Entry 9GMB (electron microscopy, 4.20 A resolution (low resolution: residue-level contacts below are approximate; hydrogen-bond / salt-bridge calls are withheld)); this record covers chains C and D of the 6 polymer chains in the assembly.

# Chain C (and D)
Name: Chromosome partition protein MukF
From: Escherichia coli
Notes: chain D of this document is another copy of the same molecule, construct and numbering; everything in this record applies to it too
UniProt: P60293 (MUKF_ECOLI); residues 1-440 here = UniProt positions 1-440
Chain sequence (440 residues; each row starts with the number of its first residue):
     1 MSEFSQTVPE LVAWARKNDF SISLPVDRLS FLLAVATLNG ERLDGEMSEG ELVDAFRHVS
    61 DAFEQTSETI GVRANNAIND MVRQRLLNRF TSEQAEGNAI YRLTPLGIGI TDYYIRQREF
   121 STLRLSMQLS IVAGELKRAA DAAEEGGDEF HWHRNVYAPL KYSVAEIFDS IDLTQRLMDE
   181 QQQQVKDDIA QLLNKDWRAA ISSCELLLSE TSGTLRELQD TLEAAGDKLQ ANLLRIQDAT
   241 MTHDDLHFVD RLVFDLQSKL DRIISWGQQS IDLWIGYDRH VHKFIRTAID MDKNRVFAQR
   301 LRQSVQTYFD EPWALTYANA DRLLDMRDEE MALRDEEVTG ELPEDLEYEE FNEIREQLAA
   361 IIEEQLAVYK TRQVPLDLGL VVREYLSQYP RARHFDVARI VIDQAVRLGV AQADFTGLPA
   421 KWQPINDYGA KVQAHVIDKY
Not modelled in the structure: 1-4, 328-440 (chain D: 1-5, 293-440)
Swiss-Prot annotation at these positions:
  - region: Leu-208 to Ile-236 (Leucine-zipper)
  - mutagenesis: Leu-233 (L233P: Abolishes function)

# How chain C and chain D interact
Contacting residue pairs - 87 pairs, chain C then chain D:
  Ser-5(C) / Arg-57(D)
  Gln-6(C) / His-58(D)
  Thr-7(C) / His-58(D)
  Val-8(C) / His-58(D)
  Leu-11(C) / Leu-33(D)
  Leu-11(C) / Ala-34(D)
  Leu-11(C) / Thr-37(D)
  Val-12(C) / Ser-30(D)
  Val-12(C) / Val-59(D)
  Val-12(C) / Ala-62(D)
  Val-12(C) / Phe-63(D)
  Ala-15(C) / Ser-30(D)
  Arg-16(C) / Ala-62(D)
  Arg-16(C) / Glu-64(D)
  Phe-20(C) / Val-26(D)
  Phe-20(C) / Leu-29(D)
  Ser-21(C) / Leu-24(D)
  Ile-22(C) / Ile-22(D)
  Ile-22(C) / Leu-24(D)
  Ile-22(C) / Pro-25(D)
  Ile-22(C) / Tyr-114(D)
  Leu-24(C) / Ser-21(D)
  Leu-24(C) / Ile-22(D)
  Pro-25(C) / Ile-22(D)
  Val-26(C) / Phe-20(D)
  Leu-29(C) / Phe-20(D)
  Leu-29(C) / Ser-21(D)
  Ser-30(C) / Val-12(D)
  Thr-37(C) / Leu-11(D)
  Asn-39(C) / Arg-262(D)
  Gly-40(C) / Arg-262(D)
  Arg-42(C) / Arg-262(D)
  Leu-43(C) / Ser-258(D)
  Leu-43(C) / Arg-262(D)
  Gly-45(C) / Arg-262(D)
  Ala-62(C) / Val-12(D)
  Phe-63(C) / Val-12(D)
  Arg-85(C) / Tyr-113(D)
  Arg-85(C) / Tyr-114(D)
  Arg-85(C) / Glu-180(D)
  Asn-88(C) / Asp-179(D)
  Asn-88(C) / Gln-183(D)
  Phe-90(C) / Asp-179(D)
  Thr-91(C) / Leu-273(D)
  Arg-102(C) / Arg-176(D)
  Arg-102(C) / Trp-266(D)
  Arg-102(C) / Ser-270(D)
  Leu-103(C) / Arg-176(D)
  Thr-104(C) / Glu-180(D)
  Pro-105(C) / Leu-177(D)
  Leu-106(C) / Tyr-113(D)
  Leu-106(C) / Tyr-114(D)
  Ile-108(C) / Leu-173(D)
  Ile-110(C) / Ile-110(D)
  Tyr-113(C) / Arg-85(D)
  Tyr-113(C) / Leu-106(D)
  Tyr-114(C) / Phe-20(D)
  Tyr-114(C) / Leu-106(D)
  Arg-116(C) / Asp-169(D)
  Leu-123(C) / Ala-158(D)
  Met-127(C) / Ala-158(D)
  Met-127(C) / Pro-159(D)
  Ala-158(C) / Leu-123(D)
  Pro-159(C) / Met-127(D)
  Ser-163(C) / Met-127(D)
  Asp-169(C) / Arg-116(D)
  Asp-169(C) / Arg-118(D)
  Arg-176(C) / Arg-102(D)
  Arg-176(C) / Leu-103(D)
  Arg-176(C) / Pro-105(D)
  Arg-176(C) / Ile-108(D)
  Leu-177(C) / Pro-105(D)
  Asp-179(C) / Asn-88(D)
  Glu-180(C) / Arg-85(D)
  Glu-180(C) / Thr-104(D)
  Gln-182(C) / Phe-90(D)
  Gln-183(C) / Arg-85(D)
  Arg-262(C) / Asn-39(D)
  Arg-262(C) / Gly-40(D)
  Arg-262(C) / Arg-42(D)
  Arg-262(C) / Leu-43(D)
  Arg-262(C) / Gly-45(D)
  Trp-266(C) / Arg-102(D)
  Gln-269(C) / Glu-46(D)
  Ser-270(C) / Arg-102(D)
  Leu-273(C) / Thr-91(D)
  Leu-273(C) / Ser-92(D)
Interface residues without a listed pair, chain C (76 interface residues in all): Pro-9, Trp-14, Asp-19, Ser-23, Leu-33, Leu-38, Asp-44, His-58, Arg-89, Ser-92, Glu-93, Ser-121, Arg-124, Ile-131, Glu-135, Arg-154, Tyr-162, Asp-172, Leu-173, Lys-186, Ser-258
Interface residues without a listed pair, chain D (77 interface residues in all): Val-8, Ala-15, Arg-16, Ser-23, Glu-41, Asp-44, Arg-89, Ser-121, Arg-124, Ile-131, Glu-135, Arg-154, Tyr-162, Ser-163, Glu-166, Asp-172, Gln-182, Lys-186, Gln-269, Gly-276

# Summary
The interface between chain C and chain D involves 76 residues on one side and 77 on the other. Curated
annotation (UniProt) lists one mutagenesis site on chain C.
Both chains are Chromosome partition protein MukF (Escherichia coli). Entry 9GMB (MukEF in complex with the
phage protein gp5.9) was determined by electron microscopy (same publication as 9GM6, 9GM7, 9GM8, 9GM9, 9GMA
and 9GMD).
